8Y73 - chains A and R of the 6 polymer chains in the assembly; structure by electron microscopy, 2.84 A resolution.

[Chain A]
Protein: Guanine nucleotide-binding protein G(i) subunit alpha-1
Source organism: Homo sapiens
UniProt: P63096 (GNAI1_HUMAN); residues 1-354 here = UniProt positions 1-354
Amino-acid sequence (354 residues; each row starts with the number of its first residue):
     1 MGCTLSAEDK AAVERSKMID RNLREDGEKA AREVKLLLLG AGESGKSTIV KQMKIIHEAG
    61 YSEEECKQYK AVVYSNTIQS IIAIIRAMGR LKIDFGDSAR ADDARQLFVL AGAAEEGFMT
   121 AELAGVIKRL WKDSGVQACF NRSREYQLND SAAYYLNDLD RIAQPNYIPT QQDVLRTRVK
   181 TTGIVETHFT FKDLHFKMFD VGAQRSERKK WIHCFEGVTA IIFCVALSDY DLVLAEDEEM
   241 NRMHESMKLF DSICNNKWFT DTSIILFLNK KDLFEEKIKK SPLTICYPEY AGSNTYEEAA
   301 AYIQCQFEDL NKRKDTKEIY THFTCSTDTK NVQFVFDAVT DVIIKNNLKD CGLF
Not modelled in the structure: 1-3, 56-181
Differences from the reference sequence: engineered mutation Ala203 (Gly in P63096), Ser326 (Ala in P63096)
Swiss-Prot annotation at these positions:
  - region: Lys35 to Thr48 (G1 motif), Asp173 to Thr181 (G2 motif), Phe196 to Gly202, Gln204, Arg205 (G3 motif), Ile265 to Asp272 (G4 motif), Thr324, Cys325, Thr327 to Thr329 (G5 motif)
  - binding site (GTP): Glu43 to Thr48, Ser151, Leu175 to Thr181, Asp200 to Gly202, Gln204, Asn269 to Asp272
  - binding site (Mg(2+)): Ser47, Thr181
  - modified residue: Arg178 (ADP-ribosylarginine), Gln204 (Deamidated glutamine), Cys351 (ADP-ribosylcysteine)
  - lipidation: Gly2 (N-myristoyl glycine), Cys3 (S-palmitoyl cysteine)
  - natural variant: Gly40 (G40C: In NEDHISB; G40R: In NEDHISB), Gly45 (G45D: In NEDHISB), Thr48 (T48I: In NEDHISB; T48K: In NEDHISB), Gln52 (Q52P: In NEDHISB), Ser75 (deletion: In NEDHISB; uncertain significance), Gln172 (deletion: In NEDHISB), Asp173 (D173V: In NEDHISB), Glu186 to Phe189 (deletion: In NEDHISB; uncertain significance), Cys224 (C224Y: In NEDHISB), Lys270 (K270N: In NEDHISB; K270R: In NEDHISB), Asp272 (D272G: In NEDHISB), Val332 (V332E: In NEDHISB; uncertain significance)
  - mutagenesis: Gly42 (G42R: Abolishes switch to an activated conformation and dissociation from beta and gamma subunits upon GTP binding. Abolishes interaction with RGS family members), Glu116 (E116L: Enhances interaction (inactive GDP-bound) with RGS14), Gln147 (Q147L: Enhances interaction (inactive GDP-bound) with RGS14), Glu245 (E245L: Enhances interaction (inactive GDP-bound) with RGS14)

[Chain R]
Protein: Mu-type opioid receptor
Source organism: Homo sapiens
UniProt: P35372 (OPRM_HUMAN); residue numbers follow UniProt; this construct covers 2-388
Amino-acid sequence (403 residues; numbered -6 to 396; the number before each row is that of its first residue; numbers below 1 keep their minus sign (Asp-6 is residue -6)):
    -6 DYKDDDDVDS SAAPTNASNC TDALAYSSCS PAPSPGSWVN LSHLDGNLSD PCGPNRTDLG
    54 GRDSLCPPTG SPSMITAITI MALYSIVCVV GLFGNFLVMY VIVRYTKMKT ATNIYIFNLA
   114 LADALATSTL PFQSVNYLMG TWPFGTILCK IVISIDYYNM FTSIFTLCTM SVDRYIAVCH
   174 PVKALDFRTP RNAKIINVCN WILSSAIGLP VMFMATTKYR QGSIDCTLTF SHPTWYWENL
   234 LKICVFIFAF IMPVLIITVC YGLMILRLKS VRMLSGSKEK DRNLRRITRM VLVVVAVFIV
   294 CWTPIHIYVI IKALVTIPET TFQTVSWHFC IALGYTNSCL NPVLYAFLDE NFKRCFREFC
   354 IPTSSNIEQQ NSTRIRQNTR DHPSTANTVD RTNHQHHHHH HHH
Not modelled in the structure: -6 to 65, 353-396
Differences from the reference sequence: expression tag (-6 to 1, 389-396)
Swiss-Prot annotation at these positions:
  - motif: Asn334 to Tyr338 (NPxxY)
  - modified residue: Tyr168 (Phosphotyrosine), Ser365 (Phosphoserine), Thr372 (Phosphothreonine), Ser377 (Phosphoserine)
  - lipidation: Cys353 (S-palmitoyl cysteine)
  - glycosylation (N-linked (GlcNAc...) asparagine): Asn9, Asn12, Asn33, Asn40, Asn48
  - mutagenesis: Cys142 (C142A/S: Abolishes ligand binding; when associated with A-219 or S-219), Cys219 (C219A/S: Abolishes ligand binding; when associated with A-142 or S-142), Lys273 (K273A: Impairs interaction with calmodulin), Arg275 (R275A: Impairs interaction with calmodulin)
Cystine bridges: Cys142-Cys219
Small-molecule neighbours: A1D6C (9-[5-(3-chlorophenyl)furan-2-yl]-3,3,6,6-tetramethyl-4,5,7,9-tetrahydro-2H-xanthene-1,8-dione): Leu118, Ile144, Ser147, Ile148, Tyr151, Asn152, Trp194, Ser198, Gly201, Leu202, Met205

[How chain A and chain R interact]
Contacting residue pairs - 40 pairs, chain A then chain R:
  Arg32(A) with Leu178(R); Asp179(R)
  Asp193(A) with Val175(R)
  Leu194(A) with Leu178(R), hydrophobic
  Asp315(A) with Ser270(R); Glu272(R)
  Glu318(A) with Arg265(R), salt bridge; Met266(R); Lys273(R), salt bridge
  Ile319(A) with Arg265(R), hydrogen bond (backbone-side chain)
  Tyr320(A) with Arg265(R); Met266(R)
  Asp341(A) with Arg265(R); Met266(R)
  Ile343(A) with Pro174(R), hydrophobic
  Ile344(A) with Val171(R); Pro174(R), hydrophobic; Arg260(R)
  Asn347(A) with Ala170(R), hydrogen bond (side chain-backbone); Ala177(R)
  Leu348(A) with Val171(R), hydrophobic; Leu261(R), hydrophobic
  Lys349(A) with Asn344(R)
  Asp350(A) with Thr103(R); Thr105(R); Arg181(R), salt bridge; Asn344(R)
  Cys351(A) with Thr105(R); Arg167(R); Ala170(R), hydrophobic; Arg181(R), hydrogen bond
  Gly352(A) with Asp342(R); Glu343(R)
  Leu353(A) with Met257(R), hydrophobic; Arg279(R), hydrogen bond (backbone-side chain); Ile280(R); Glu343(R)
  Phe354(A) with Asn276(R); Arg279(R); Glu343(R), hydrogen bond (backbone-side chain)
Also at the interface, not in a pair above, chain A (22 interface residues in all): Lys192, Phe336, Thr340, Lys345
Also at the interface, not in a pair above, chain R (27 interface residues in all): Val264, Leu267

[Summary]
Chain A and chain R form an interface of 22 and 27 residues respectively; the contacts include 5 hydrogen
bonds and 3 salt bridges. Polar contacts include Glu318(A)-Arg265(R), Glu318(A)-Lys273(R) and
Asp350(A)-Arg181(R). Bound to chain R: compound A1D6C.
Here chain A is Guanine nucleotide-binding protein G(i) subunit alpha-1 and chain R is Mu-type opioid
receptor, both from Homo sapiens. Entry 8Y73 (positive allosteric modulator(MPAM-15)-bound mu-opioid
receptor-Gi complex) was determined by electron microscopy.
